Entry 2OR1 (X-ray diffraction, 2.50 A resolution); this record covers chains B and L of the 4 polymer chains in the assembly.

[Chain B]
Molecule: 20-nt DNA strand
Sequence (20 nucleotides; numbered 1 to 20; the number before each row is that of its first residue):
     1 TATACAAGAA AGTTTGTACT

[Chain L]
Molecule: 434 repressor
Organism: Phage 434
Reference sequence: P16117 (RPC1_BP434); numbering as in UniProt (aligned over 1-69)
Amino-acid sequence (69 residues; row label = number of the first residue in the row):
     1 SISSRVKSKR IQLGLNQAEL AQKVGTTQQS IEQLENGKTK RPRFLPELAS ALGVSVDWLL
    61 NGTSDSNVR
Disordered / not traced: 64-69

[Interface between chain B and chain L]
Contacting residue pairs - 14 pairs, chain B then chain L:
  DT3(B) - Arg10(L)  salt bridge to the phosphate
  DT3(B) - Asn16(L)  phosphate contact
  DT3(B) - Gln17(L)  hydrogen bond to the phosphate
  DT3(B) - Gln28(L)  base contact
  DA4(B) - Gln17(L)  hydrogen bond to the phosphate
  DA4(B) - Gln28(L)  hydrogen bond to the base
  DA4(B) - Gln29(L)  base contact
  DA4(B) - Glu32(L)  sugar contact
  DA4(B) - Asn36(L)  phosphate contact
  DC5(B) - Gln29(L)  base contact
  DC5(B) - Glu32(L)  base contact
  DA6(B) - Gln33(L)  base contact
  DA11(B) - Arg43(L)  sugar contact
  DG12(B) - Arg43(L)  sugar contact
Also at the interface, not in a pair above, chain B (7 interface residues in all): DA2

[Overview]
The interface between chain B and chain L involves 7 residues on one side and 9 on the other, with 3 hydrogen
bonds and 1 salt bridge. Polar pairs include DA4(B)-Gln28(L), DT3(B)-Gln17(L) and DA4(B)-Gln17(L).
Chain B is a 20-nt DNA strand and chain L is 434 repressor (Phage 434); the structure, Recognition of a DNA
operator by the repressor of phage 434. A view at high resolution, was determined by X-ray diffraction.
